1FWE - chains A and C of the 3 polymer chains in the assembly; structure by X-ray diffraction, 2.00 A resolution.

[Chain A]
Molecule: Urease
Source organism: Klebsiella aerogenes
Notes: EC 3.5.1.5; engineered mutation(s): C(C 319)A
UniProtKB: P18316 (URE3_KLEAE); residues 1-100 here = UniProt positions 1-100
Sequence (100 residues; numbered 1 to 100; the number before each row is that of its first residue):
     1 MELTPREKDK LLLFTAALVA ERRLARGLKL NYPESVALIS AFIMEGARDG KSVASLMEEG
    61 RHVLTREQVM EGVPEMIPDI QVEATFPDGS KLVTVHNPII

[Chain C]
Molecule: Urease
Source organism: Klebsiella aerogenes
Notes: EC 3.5.1.5; engineered mutation(s): C(C 319)A
UniProtKB: P18314 (URE1_KLEAE); numbering as in UniProt (aligned over 1-567)
Sequence (567 residues; each row starts with the number of its first residue):
     1 MSNISRQAYA DMFGPTVGDK VRLADTELWI EVEDDLTTYG EEVKFGGGKV IRDGMGQGQM
    61 LAADCVDLVL TNALIVDHWG IVKADIGVKD GRIFAIGKAG NPDIQPNVTI PIGAATEVIA
   121 AEGKIVTAGG IDTHIHWICP QQAEEALVSG VTTMVGGGTG PAAGTHATTC TPGPWYISRM
   181 LQAADSLPVN IGLLGKGNVS QPDALREQVA AGVIGLKIHE DWGATPAAID CALTVADEMD
   241 IQVALHSDTL NESGFVEDTL AAIGGRTIHT FHTEGAGGGH APDIITACAH PNILPSSTNP
   301 TLPYTLNTID EHLDMLMVAH HLDPDIAEDV AFAESRIRRE TIAAEDVLHD LGAFSLTSSD
   361 SQAMGRVGEV ILRTWQVAHR MKVQRGALAE ETGDNDNFRV KRYIAKYTIN PALTHGIAHE
   421 VGSIEVGKLA DLVVWSPAFF GVKPATVIKG GMIAIAPMGD INASIPTPQP VHYRPMFGAL
   481 GSARHHCRLT FLSQAAAANG VAERLNLRSA IAVVKGCRTV QKADMVHNSL QPNITVDAQT
   541 YEVRVDGELI TSEPADVLPM AQRYFLF
Not modelled in the structure: 1, 318-331
Sequence notes: modified residue (217); conflict Ala319 (Cys in P18314)
Modified positions: Lys217 (lysine nz-carboxylic acid; KCX)
Curated features (UniProtKB/Swiss-Prot):
  - active site: His320 (Proton donor)
  - binding site (Ni(2+)): His134, His136, Lys217, His246, His272, Asp360
  - binding site (substrate): His219
  - modified residue: Lys217 (N6-carboxylysine)
  - mutagenesis: His134 (H134A: Abrogates activity and reduces binding to nickel ions), His136 (H136A: Abrogates activity and reduces binding to nickel ions), Lys217 (K217A/C/E: Reduces activity 8000-fold and abrogates binding to nickel ions), His219 (H219A: Reduces activity 500-fold and increases KM 1000-fold. Resistant to inactivation by diethylpyrocarbonate and iodoacetamide; H219N/Q: Increases KM 100-fold; optimum pH is 6), Asp221 (D221A: Reduces activity 1000-fold and increases KM 10-fold; D221N: Reduces activity 50-fold), His246 (H246A: Abrogates activity and reduces binding to nickel ions), His312 (H312A: Enhances thermal stability above 50 degrees Celsius), His320 (H320A: Reduces activity 100000-fold, but increases KM only 3-fold; optimum pH is 6.75. Resistant to inactivation by diethylpyrocarbonate and iodoacetamide ...), Arg336 (R336Q: Reduces activity 10000-fold, but has no effect on KM)
Metal / ion sites: Ni2+ site 1: His134, His136, Lys217, Asp360 (together with acetohydroxamic acid); Ni2+ site 2: Lys217, His246, His272 (together with acetohydroxamic acid)
Small-molecule neighbours:
  - acetohydroxamic acid (HAE): His134, His136, Ala167, Lys217, His219, His246, His272, Gly277, Arg336, Asp360, Ala363
  - acetohydroxamic acid: His134, His136, Ala167, Thr169, Lys217, His219, His246, His272, Gly277, Arg336, Asp360, Ala363

[Chain A / chain C interface]
Residue-residue contacts - 39 pairs, chain A then chain C:
  Arg6(A) - Asn462(C)
  Asp9(A) - Pro470(C)
  Asp9(A) - His472(C)  salt bridge
  Asp9(A) - Arg474(C)  salt bridge
  Lys10(A) - Asp460(C)  salt bridge
  Lys10(A) - Gln469(C)
  Leu13(A) - Gln469(C)
  Leu13(A) - Pro470(C)  hydrophobic
  Ala16(A) - Leu566(C)  hydrophobic
  Val19(A) - Phe567(C)  hydrophobic
  Arg23(A) - Leu566(C)  hydrogen bond (side chain-backbone)
  Arg23(A) - Phe567(C)
  Asn31(A) - Gln562(C)  hydrogen bond (side chain-backbone)
  Asn31(A) - Arg563(C)
  Asn31(A) - Phe565(C)  hydrogen bond (side chain-backbone)
  Tyr32(A) - Phe439(C)
  Tyr32(A) - Arg563(C)  hydrogen bond (backbone-backbone)
  Pro33(A) - Arg563(C)
  Pro33(A) - Tyr564(C)
  Pro33(A) - Phe565(C)
  Pro33(A) - Leu566(C)
  Glu34(A) - Leu566(C)
  Val36(A) - Gln469(C)
  Ser40(A) - Gln469(C)
  Met70(A) - Gln562(C)
  Met70(A) - Arg563(C)
  Glu71(A) - Arg563(C)  hydrogen bond (backbone-side chain)
  Met76(A) - Phe439(C)  hydrophobic
  Met76(A) - Arg563(C)
  Met76(A) - Tyr564(C)  hydrophobic
  Gln81(A) - Ile465(C)
  Gln81(A) - Thr467(C)  hydrogen bond
  Gln81(A) - Pro468(C)
  Gln81(A) - Gln469(C)  hydrogen bond (backbone-backbone)
  Glu83(A) - Ala463(C)
  Glu83(A) - Ser464(C)  hydrogen bond
  Leu92(A) - Ser464(C)
  Leu92(A) - Ile465(C)  hydrophobic
  Leu92(A) - Pro468(C)  hydrophobic
Interface residues without a listed pair, chain A (22 interface residues in all): Leu12, Val73, Val82
Interface residues without a listed pair, chain C (19 interface residues in all): Ala438

[In short]
Chain A and chain C form an interface of 22 and 19 residues respectively, with 8 hydrogen bonds and 3 salt
bridges. Polar contacts include Asp9(A)-His472(C), Asp9(A)-Arg474(C) and Lys10(A)-Asp460(C). Bound to chain C:
acetohydroxamic acid.
Here chain A is Urease and chain C is Urease, both from Klebsiella aerogenes. Entry 1FWE (Klebsiella aerogenes
urease, C319A variant with acetohydroxamic acid (aha) bound) was determined by X-ray diffraction (same
publication as 1FWA, 1FWB, 1FWC, 1FWD, 1FWF, 1FWG, 1FWH and 1FWJ).
